4WLS - chains B and X of the 6 polymer chains in the assembly; structure by X-ray diffraction, 2.10 A resolution.

[Chain B]
Protein: HTH-type transcriptional regulator CueR
Source organism: Escherichia coli DH5[alpha]
UniProtKB: P0A9G4 (CUER_ECOLI); residues 1-128 here = UniProt positions 1-128
Chain sequence (128 residues; each row starts with the number of its first residue):
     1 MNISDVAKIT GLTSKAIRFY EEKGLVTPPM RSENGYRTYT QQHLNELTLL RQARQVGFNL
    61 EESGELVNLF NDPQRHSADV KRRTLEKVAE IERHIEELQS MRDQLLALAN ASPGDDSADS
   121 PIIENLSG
Unresolved in the structure: 112-128
Modified positions: Mse-1 (selenomethionine; parent Met); Mse-30 (selenomethionine; parent Met); Mse-101 (selenomethionine; parent Met)
Sequence notes: engineered mutation Ser-112 (Cys in P0A9G4), Ser-120 (Cys in P0A9G4)
Reported in the primary citation:
  - binding site for Copa promoter DNA non-template strand (chain X): Lys-15, Arg-18, Phe-19, Tyr-36
  - specificity-determining residues: Lys-15 (proposed by the authors, not directly observed)

[Chain X]
Molecule: Copa promoter DNA non-template strand
Sequence (26 nucleotides; row label = number of the first residue in the row):
     1 TGACCTTCCC CTTGCTGGAA GGTTTA

[Chain B / chain X interface]
Pairs across the interface (18):
  Thr-13(B) with DT16(X), hydrogen bond to the phosphate
  Lys-15(B) with DT16(X), base contact; DG17(X), hydrogen bond to the base; DG18(X), hydrogen bond to the base
  Ala-16(B) with DC15(X), sugar contact; DT16(X), phosphate contact
  Phe-19(B) with DG14(X), sugar contact; DC15(X), base contact
  Tyr-20(B) with DC15(X), hydrogen bond to the phosphate
  Asn-34(B) with DT23(X), hydrogen bond to the phosphate; DT24(X), hydrogen bond to the phosphate
  Tyr-36(B) with DG22(X), hydrogen bond to the base; DT23(X), hydrogen bond to the sugar; DT24(X), sugar contact
  Arg-54(B) with DG14(X), hydrogen bond to the phosphate; DC15(X), salt bridge to the phosphate
  Leu-60(B) with DG14(X), phosphate contact; DC15(X), phosphate contact

[Summary]
9 residues of chain B face 8 of chain X across their interface, with 9 hydrogen bonds and 1 salt bridge. Polar
pairs include Lys-15(B)/DG17(X), Lys-15(B)/DG18(X) and Tyr-36(B)/DG22(X). From the paper: a binding site for
Copa promoter DNA non-template strand (chain X) at Lys-15(B), Arg-18(B) and Phe-19(B) among others; the
specificity determinant Lys-15(B).
Here chain B is HTH-type transcriptional regulator CueR (Escherichia coli DH5[alpha]) and chain X is Copa
promoter DNA non-template strand. Entry 4WLS (Crystal structure of the metal-free (repressor) form of E. Coli
CUER, a copper efflux regulator, bound ...) was determined by X-ray diffraction (same publication as 4WLW).
